8OV7 - chain A; structure by X-ray diffraction, 1.95 A resolution.

Chain A:
Molecule: Hepatocyte growth factor receptor
From: Homo sapiens
Notes: EC 2.7.10.1
UniProtKB: P08581 (MET_HUMAN); numbering as in UniProt (aligned over 1038-1346)
Amino-acid sequence (309 residues; row label = number of the first residue in the row):
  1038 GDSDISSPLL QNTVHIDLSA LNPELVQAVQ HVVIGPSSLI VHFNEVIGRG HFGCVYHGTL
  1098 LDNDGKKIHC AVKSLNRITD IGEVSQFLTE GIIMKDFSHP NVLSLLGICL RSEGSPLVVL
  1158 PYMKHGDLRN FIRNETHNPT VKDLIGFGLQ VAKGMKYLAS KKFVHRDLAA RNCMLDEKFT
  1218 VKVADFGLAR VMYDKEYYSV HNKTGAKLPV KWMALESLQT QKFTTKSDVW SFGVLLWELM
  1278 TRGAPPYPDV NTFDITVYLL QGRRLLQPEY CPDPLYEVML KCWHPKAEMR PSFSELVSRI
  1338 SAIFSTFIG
Unresolved in the structure: 1038-1050, 1100-1103, 1149-1151
Sequence notes: engineered mutation Val1228 (Asp in P08581)
Ligand contacts: W3W (5-[3,5-bis(fluoranyl)phenyl]-1-[(1S)-1-[3-(1H-imidazol-5-yl)phenyl]ethyl]pyrimidine-2,4-dione): Lys1110, Phe1124, Glu1127, Gly1128, Met1131, Val1139, Leu1140, Ser1141, Leu1142, Ile1145, Val1155, Leu1157, Leu1195, Phe1200, His1202, Val1220, Ala1221, Asp1222, Gly1224, Leu1225, Ala1226, Arg1227, Val1228
What the authors report for this chain:
  - binding site for W3W: His1202
  - mutagenesis - D1228V (3.5-fold): increased binding to W3W
  - post-translational modification sites: Tyr1234

In short:
Bound to chain A: compound W3W. The paper reports a binding site for W3W at His1202; D1228V increases binding
to W3W.
Chain A is Hepatocyte growth factor receptor (Homo sapiens); the structure, Crystal structure of D1228V c-MET
bound by compound 10, was determined by X-ray diffraction together with 8OUU, 8OUV, 8OVZ, 8OW3 and 8OWG from
the same study.
